PDB entry 3GQC | X-ray diffraction, 2.50 A resolution | chains A and F of the 3 polymer chains in the assembly

Chain A:
Protein: DNA repair protein REV1
Source organism: Homo sapiens
Notes: EC 2.7.7.-
Reference sequence: Q9UBZ9 (REV1_HUMAN); residues 330-833 here = UniProt positions 330-833
Sequence (504 residues; each row starts with the number of its first residue):
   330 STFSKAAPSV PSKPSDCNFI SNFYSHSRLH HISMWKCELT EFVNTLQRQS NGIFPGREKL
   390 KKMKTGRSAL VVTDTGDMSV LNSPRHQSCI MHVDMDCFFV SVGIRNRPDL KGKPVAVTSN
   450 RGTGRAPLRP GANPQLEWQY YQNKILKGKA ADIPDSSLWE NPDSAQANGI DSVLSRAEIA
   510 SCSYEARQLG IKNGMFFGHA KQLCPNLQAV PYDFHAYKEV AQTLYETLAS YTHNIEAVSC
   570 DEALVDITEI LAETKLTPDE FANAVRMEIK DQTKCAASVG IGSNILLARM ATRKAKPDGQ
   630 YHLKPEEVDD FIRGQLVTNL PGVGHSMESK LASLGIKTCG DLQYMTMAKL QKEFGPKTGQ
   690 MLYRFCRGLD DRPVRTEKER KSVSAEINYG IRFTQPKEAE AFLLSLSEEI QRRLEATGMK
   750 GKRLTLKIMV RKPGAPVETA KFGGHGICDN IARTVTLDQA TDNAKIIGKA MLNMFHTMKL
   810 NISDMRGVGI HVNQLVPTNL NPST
Unresolved in the structure: 330-343, 378-382, 392-415, 478-498, 829-833
UniProt features mapped onto this chain:
  - region (Interaction with target DNA): Phe352 to Ser362, Gly653 to Met656, Arg709 to Asn717
  - binding site (dCTP): Arg357, Asp423 to Phe427, Ser510 to Arg516, Asn522, Asp570
  - binding site (Mg(2+)): Asp423, Asp570, Glu571
  - site (Interaction with target DNA): Lys770, Thr783
  - mutagenesis: Asp570 (D570A: Abolishes transferase activity; when associated with A-571), Glu571 (E571A: Abolishes transferase activity; when associated with A-570)
Metal / ion sites: Mg2+ site 1: Asp423, Met424 (together with 2'-deoxycytidine-5'-triphosphate); Mg2+ site 2: Asp570 (together with 2'-deoxycytidine-5'-triphosphate); Mg2+ site 3: Thr647, Val652
Small-molecule neighbours: 2'-deoxycytidine-5'-triphosphate (DCP): Arg357, Leu358, Ile361, Asp423, Met424, Asp425, Cys426, Phe427, Phe428, Ala509, Ser510, Tyr513, Arg516, Asn522, Gly523, Asp570, Glu571, Lys625
What the authors report for this chain:
  - catalytic residues: Asp423, Asp570, Glu571
  - binding site for the 16-nt DNA strand (chain F): Ser356, Arg357, Leu358, Glu466, Phe525, Asn717, His774, Gly775
  - binding site for 2'-deoxycytidine-5'-triphosphate: Arg357, Asp423, Ser510, Tyr513, Arg516, Asn522, Asp570, Glu571, Lys625
  - specificity-determining residues: Arg357
  - binding site for Mg2+: Asp423

Chain F:
Molecule: 16-nt DNA strand
Sequence (16 nucleotides; numbered 1 to 16; the number before each row is that of its first residue):
     1 TAAGGTAGGG GAGGAT

Interface between chain A and chain F:
Pairs across the interface (64):
  Asn351(A) - DA3(F)  base contact
  Phe352(A) - DA3(F)  sugar contact
  Phe352(A) - DG5(F)  sugar contact
  Tyr353(A) - DG5(F)  phosphate contact
  Tyr353(A) - DT6(F)  hydrogen bond to the phosphate
  His355(A) - DA3(F)  stacking on the base
  Ser356(A) - DA3(F)  phosphate contact
  Ser356(A) - DG4(F)  hydrogen bond to the phosphate
  Ser356(A) - DG5(F)  sugar contact
  Arg357(A) - DG4(F)  salt bridge to the phosphate
  Leu358(A) - DG4(F)  hydrogen bond to the phosphate
  Leu358(A) - DG5(F)  sugar contact
  His359(A) - DG5(F)  hydrogen bond to the sugar
  His359(A) - DT6(F)  salt bridge to the phosphate
  Ile361(A) - DG5(F)  base contact
  Ser362(A) - DG5(F)  hydrogen bond to the base
  Ser362(A) - DT6(F)  hydrogen bond to the sugar
  Met363(A) - DT6(F)  sugar contact
  Ser448(A) - DA2(F)  sugar contact
  Ser448(A) - DA3(F)  hydrogen bond to the phosphate
  Asn449(A) - DA2(F)  hydrogen bond to the phosphate
  Ala455(A) - DT1(F)  phosphate contact
  Ala455(A) - DA2(F)  phosphate contact
  Pro456(A) - DT1(F)  sugar contact
  Ser504(A) - DA2(F)  hydrogen bond to the phosphate
  Arg505(A) - DA2(F)  hydrogen bond to the phosphate
  Ala506(A) - DA2(F)  phosphate contact
  Ala506(A) - DA3(F)  phosphate contact
  Glu507(A) - DA3(F)  hydrogen bond to the phosphate
  Phe683(A) - DG11(F)  sugar contact
  Gly684(A) - DG11(F)  phosphate contact
  Pro685(A) - DG11(F)  phosphate contact
  Lys686(A) - DG10(F)  phosphate contact
  Lys686(A) - DG11(F)  hydrogen bond to the phosphate
  Thr687(A) - DG11(F)  hydrogen bond to the phosphate
  Glu708(A) - DG8(F)  phosphate contact
  Arg709(A) - DA7(F)  salt bridge to the phosphate
  Arg709(A) - DG8(F)  phosphate contact
  Lys710(A) - DG8(F)  hydrogen bond to the phosphate
  Lys710(A) - DG9(F)  salt bridge to the phosphate
  Ser711(A) - DA7(F)  phosphate contact
  Ser711(A) - DG8(F)  hydrogen bond to the phosphate
  Val712(A) - DA7(F)  phosphate contact
  Ser713(A) - DT6(F)  sugar contact
  Ser713(A) - DA7(F)  hydrogen bond to the phosphate
  Ala714(A) - DT6(F)  phosphate contact
  Glu715(A) - DG5(F)  sugar contact
  Glu715(A) - DT6(F)  hydrogen bond to the phosphate
  Ile716(A) - DG5(F)  phosphate contact
  Asn717(A) - DG4(F)  base contact
  Asn717(A) - DG5(F)  hydrogen bond to the phosphate
  Tyr718(A) - DA2(F)  hydrogen bond to the sugar
  Tyr718(A) - DA3(F)  sugar contact
  Tyr718(A) - DG5(F)  phosphate contact
  Arg742(A) - DT6(F)  salt bridge to the phosphate
  Thr768(A) - DG4(F)  base contact
  Lys770(A) - DA2(F)  hydrogen bond to the phosphate
  Lys770(A) - DA3(F)  salt bridge to the phosphate
  Lys770(A) - DG4(F)  base contact
  Phe771(A) - DT1(F)  stacking on the base
  Phe771(A) - DA2(F)  sugar contact
  Gly773(A) - DG4(F)  base contact
  His774(A) - DG4(F)  stacking on the base
  Gly775(A) - DG4(F)  hydrogen bond to the base
Interface residues without a listed pair, chain A (44 interface residues in all): Leu503, Phe525

In short:
Chain A and chain F form an interface of 44 and 11 residues respectively; the contacts include 21 hydrogen
bonds, 6 salt bridges and 3 aromatic stacking contacts. Among the polar pairs are Ser362(A)-DG5(F),
Gly775(A)-DG4(F) and His359(A)-DG5(F). The paper reports catalytic residues Asp423(A), Asp570(A) and
Glu571(A); a binding site for 2'-deoxycytidine-5'-triphosphate at Arg357(A), Asp423(A) and Ser510(A) among
others.
Here chain A is DNA repair protein REV1 (Homo sapiens) and chain F is a 16-nt DNA strand. Entry 3GQC
(Structure of human Rev1-DNA-dNTP ternary complex) was determined by X-ray diffraction.
